PDB entry 8VDN | X-ray diffraction, 2.39 A resolution | chains A and D of the 4 polymer chains in the assembly

# Chain A
Molecule: DNA ligase 1
Organism: Homo sapiens
Notes: EC 6.5.1.1
Reference sequence: P18858 (DNLI1_HUMAN); residues 261-918 here = UniProt positions 261-918
Amino-acid sequence (658 residues; row label = number of the first residue in the row):
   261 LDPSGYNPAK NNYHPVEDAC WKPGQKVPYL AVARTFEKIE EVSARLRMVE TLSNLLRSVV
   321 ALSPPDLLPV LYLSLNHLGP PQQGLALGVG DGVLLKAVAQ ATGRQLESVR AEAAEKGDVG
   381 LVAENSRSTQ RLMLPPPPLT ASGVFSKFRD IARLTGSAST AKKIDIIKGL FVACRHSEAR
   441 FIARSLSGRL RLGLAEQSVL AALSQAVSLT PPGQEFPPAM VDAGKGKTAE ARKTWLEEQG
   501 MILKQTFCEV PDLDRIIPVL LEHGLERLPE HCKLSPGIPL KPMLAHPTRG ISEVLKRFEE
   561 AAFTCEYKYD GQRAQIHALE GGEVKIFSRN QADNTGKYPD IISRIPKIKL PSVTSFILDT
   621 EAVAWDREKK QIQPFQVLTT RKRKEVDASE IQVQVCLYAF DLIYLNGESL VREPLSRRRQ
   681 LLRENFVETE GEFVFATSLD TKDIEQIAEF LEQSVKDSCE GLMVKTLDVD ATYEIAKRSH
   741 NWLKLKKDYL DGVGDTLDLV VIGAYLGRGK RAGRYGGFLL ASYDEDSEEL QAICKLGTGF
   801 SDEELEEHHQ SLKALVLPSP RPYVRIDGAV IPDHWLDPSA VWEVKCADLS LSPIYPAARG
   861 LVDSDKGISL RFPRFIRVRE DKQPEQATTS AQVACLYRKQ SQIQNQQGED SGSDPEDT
Not modelled in the structure: 386-392, 558-559, 907-918
Construct notes: engineered mutation Ala346 (Glu in P18858), Ala592 (Glu in P18858)
Small-molecule neighbours: adenosine monophosphate (AMP): Ala545, Glu566, Tyr567, Lys568, Tyr569, Gln572, Arg573, Glu621, Phe660, Met723, Lys725, Trp742, Lys744, Lys746
Reported in the primary citation:
  - binding site for adenosine monophosphate: Lys568, Phe660
  - catalytic residues: Lys568 (citing earlier work)

# Chain D
Molecule: Template Oligo
Sequence (18 nucleotides; numbered 1 to 18; the number before each row is that of its first residue):
     1 GTCCGACCAC GCATCAGC

# Interface between chain A and chain D
Pairs across the interface (63; chain A residue first):
  Arg305(A) - DT2(D)  hydrogen bond to the base
  Arg305(A) - DC3(D)  hydrogen bond to the sugar
  Lys356(A) - DG17(D)  salt bridge to the phosphate
  Thr415(A) - DC15(D)  phosphate contact
  Gly416(A) - DC15(D)  hydrogen bond to the phosphate
  Ser417(A) - DA16(D)  phosphate contact
  Ala418(A) - DA16(D)  hydrogen bond to the phosphate
  Ser419(A) - DC15(D)  phosphate contact
  Ser419(A) - DA16(D)  hydrogen bond to the phosphate
  Thr420(A) - DA16(D)  hydrogen bond to the phosphate
  Arg451(A) - DA6(D)  salt bridge to the phosphate
  Leu452(A) - DG5(D)  hydrogen bond to the phosphate
  Gly453(A) - DC4(D)  sugar contact
  Gly453(A) - DG5(D)  hydrogen bond to the phosphate
  Leu454(A) - DC4(D)  phosphate contact
  Leu454(A) - DG5(D)  phosphate contact
  Ala455(A) - DC4(D)  hydrogen bond to the phosphate
  Ala455(A) - DG5(D)  phosphate contact
  Glu456(A) - DC4(D)  phosphate contact
  Gln457(A) - DC3(D)  phosphate contact
  Gln457(A) - DC4(D)  hydrogen bond to the phosphate
  Ser458(A) - DC3(D)  hydrogen bond to the phosphate
  Ser458(A) - DC4(D)  hydrogen bond to the phosphate
  Lys504(A) - DC3(D)  salt bridge to the phosphate
  Gln636(A) - DC10(D)  phosphate contact
  Gln636(A) - DG11(D)  hydrogen bond to the phosphate
  Thr639(A) - DG11(D)  sugar contact
  Thr639(A) - DC12(D)  sugar contact
  Thr640(A) - DC12(D)  phosphate contact
  Arg641(A) - DC12(D)  sugar contact
  Lys642(A) - DC12(D)  phosphate contact
  Lys642(A) - DA13(D)  salt bridge to the phosphate
  Arg643(A) - DG11(D)  base contact
  Arg643(A) - DC12(D)  hydrogen bond to the sugar
  Arg643(A) - DA13(D)  hydrogen bond to the phosphate
  Lys644(A) - DA13(D)  hydrogen bond to the phosphate
  Arg738(A) - DG1(D)  phosphate contact
  Arg738(A) - DT2(D)  salt bridge to the phosphate
  Gly767(A) - DC7(D)  phosphate contact
  Arg768(A) - DA6(D)  phosphate contact
  Arg768(A) - DC7(D)  hydrogen bond to the phosphate
  Gly769(A) - DA6(D)  phosphate contact
  Lys770(A) - DG5(D)  hydrogen bond to the base
  Lys770(A) - DA6(D)  hydrogen bond to the phosphate
  Arg771(A) - DA6(D)  phosphate contact
  Gly776(A) - DC7(D)  sugar contact
  Cys794(A) - DA9(D)  phosphate contact
  Lys795(A) - DC8(D)  salt bridge to the phosphate
  Lys795(A) - DA9(D)  hydrogen bond to the phosphate
  Gly797(A) - DC7(D)  sugar contact
  Gly797(A) - DC8(D)  sugar contact
  Thr798(A) - DA6(D)  base contact
  Ser850(A) - DA9(D)  hydrogen bond to the phosphate
  Ser850(A) - DC10(D)  hydrogen bond to the phosphate
  Leu851(A) - DC10(D)  phosphate contact
  Ser852(A) - DC10(D)  hydrogen bond to the phosphate
  Pro853(A) - DC10(D)  phosphate contact
  Pro853(A) - DG11(D)  phosphate contact
  Tyr855(A) - DA9(D)  hydrogen bond to the phosphate
  Tyr855(A) - DC10(D)  phosphate contact
  Ser869(A) - DA9(D)  phosphate contact
  Ser869(A) - DC10(D)  phosphate contact
  Leu870(A) - DA9(D)  sugar contact
Other interface residues (no listed pair), chain A (49 interface residues in all): Ala421, Arg449, Ser739, Gly777, Leu796, Phe872, Pro873

# Summary
49 residues of chain A face 16 of chain D across their interface; the contacts include 24 hydrogen bonds and 6
salt bridges. Polar contacts include Arg305(A)-DT2(D), Lys770(A)-DG5(D) and Arg305(A)-DC3(D). Bound to chain
A: adenosine monophosphate. The paper reports the catalytic residue Lys568(A); a binding site for adenosine
monophosphate at Lys568(A) and Phe660(A).
Here chain A is DNA ligase 1 (Homo sapiens) and chain D is Template Oligo. Entry 8VDN (DNA Ligase 1 with nick
dG:C) was determined by X-ray diffraction, deposited together with 8VDS, 8VDT, 8VZL and 8VZM.
